Entry 3SPX (X-ray diffraction, 1.79 A resolution); this record covers chain A.

[Chain A]
Protein: O-acetyl serine sulfhydrylase
From: Leishmania donovani
Notes: EC 2.5.1.47
Reference sequence: G1C2I2 (G1C2I2_LEIDO); numbering as in UniProt (aligned over 1-325)
Sequence (334 residues; each row starts with the number of its first residue):
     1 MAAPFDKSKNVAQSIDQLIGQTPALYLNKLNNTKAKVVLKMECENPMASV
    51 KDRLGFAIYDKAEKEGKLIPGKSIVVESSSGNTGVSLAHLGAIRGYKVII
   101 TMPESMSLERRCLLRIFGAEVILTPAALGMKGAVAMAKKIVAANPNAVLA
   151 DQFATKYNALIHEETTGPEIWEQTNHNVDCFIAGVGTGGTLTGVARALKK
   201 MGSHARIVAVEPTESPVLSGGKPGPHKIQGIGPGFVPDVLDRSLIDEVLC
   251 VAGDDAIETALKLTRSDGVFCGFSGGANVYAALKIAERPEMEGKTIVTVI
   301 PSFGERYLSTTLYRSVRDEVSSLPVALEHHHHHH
Not modelled in the structure: 1, 322-334
Construct notes: expression tag (326-334)
Modified positions: K51 ((2S)-2-amino-6-[[3-hydroxy-2-methyl-5-(phosphonooxymethyl)pyridin-4-yl]methylideneamino]hexanoic acid; LLP)
Metal / ion sites: Na+ near E44 (its only coordinating residue here)

[Summary]
Chain A is O-acetyl serine sulfhydrylase (Leishmania donovani); the structure, Crystal structure of O-Acetyl
Serine Sulfhydrylase from Leishmania donovani, was determined by X-ray diffraction (same publication as 3T4P).
